PDB entry 6G9R | X-ray diffraction, 2.70 A resolution | chains A and P of the 3 polymer chains in the assembly

[Chain A]
Protein: H-2 class I histocompatibility antigen, D-B alpha chain
From: Mus musculus
Reference sequence: P01899 (HA11_MOUSE); residues 1-276 here correspond to UniProt positions 25-300 (UniProt number = residue number + 24)
Amino-acid sequence (276 residues; row label = number of the first residue in the row):
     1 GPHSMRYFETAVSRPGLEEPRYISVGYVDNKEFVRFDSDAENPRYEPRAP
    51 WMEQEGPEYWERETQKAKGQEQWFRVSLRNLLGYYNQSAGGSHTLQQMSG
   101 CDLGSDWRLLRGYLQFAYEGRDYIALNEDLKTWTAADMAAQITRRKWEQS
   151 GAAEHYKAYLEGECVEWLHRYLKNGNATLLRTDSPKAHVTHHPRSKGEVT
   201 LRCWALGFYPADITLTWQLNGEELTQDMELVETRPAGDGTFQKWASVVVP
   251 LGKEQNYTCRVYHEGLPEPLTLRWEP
Disulfides: Cys101-Cys164, Cys203-Cys259

[Chain P]
Protein: Dopamine beta-hydroxylase
Notes: EC 1.14.17.1
Reference sequence: Q64237 (DOPO_MOUSE); residues 1-9 here correspond to UniProt positions 557-565 (UniProt number = residue number + 556)
Amino-acid sequence (9 residues; each row starts with the number of its first residue):
     1 KAPYDYAPI
Differences from the reference sequence: engineered mutation Pro3 (Leu559 in Q64237)

[Chain A / chain P interface]
Residue-residue contacts (49):
  Tyr7(A) - Lys1(P)  hydrogen bond (side chain-backbone)
  Tyr7(A) - Ala2(P)  hydrogen bond (side chain-backbone)
  Tyr7(A) - Pro3(P)
  Glu9(A) - Pro3(P)
  Tyr45(A) - Ala2(P)
  Tyr59(A) - Lys1(P)
  Arg62(A) - Lys1(P)
  Glu63(A) - Lys1(P)  salt bridge
  Glu63(A) - Ala2(P)  hydrogen bond (side chain-backbone)
  Lys66(A) - Lys1(P)
  Lys66(A) - Ala2(P)  hydrogen bond (side chain-backbone)
  Lys66(A) - Pro3(P)
  Gln70(A) - Pro3(P)
  Gln70(A) - Tyr4(P)
  Gln70(A) - Asp5(P)  hydrogen bond (side chain-backbone)
  Trp73(A) - Asp5(P)
  Trp73(A) - Tyr6(P)  hydrogen bond (side chain-backbone)
  Trp73(A) - Ala7(P)  hydrogen bond (side chain-backbone)
  Trp73(A) - Pro8(P)
  Trp73(A) - Ile9(P)  hydrophobic
  Val76(A) - Pro8(P)  hydrophobic
  Ser77(A) - Pro8(P)
  Ser77(A) - Ile9(P)  hydrogen bond (side chain-backbone)
  Asn80(A) - Ile9(P)  hydrogen bond (side chain-backbone)
  Leu81(A) - Ile9(P)  hydrophobic
  Tyr84(A) - Ile9(P)  hydrogen bond (side chain-backbone)
  Leu95(A) - Ile9(P)  hydrophobic
  Gln97(A) - Asp5(P)  hydrogen bond
  Ser99(A) - Pro3(P)
  Tyr123(A) - Ile9(P)  hydrophobic
  Thr143(A) - Ile9(P)  hydrogen bond (side chain-backbone)
  Lys146(A) - Pro8(P)
  Lys146(A) - Ile9(P)  hydrogen bond (side chain-backbone)
  Trp147(A) - Ala7(P)
  Trp147(A) - Pro8(P)  hydrogen bond (side chain-backbone)
  Trp147(A) - Ile9(P)  hydrophobic
  Ser150(A) - Tyr6(P)  hydrogen bond (backbone-side chain)
  Ala152(A) - Tyr6(P)  hydrophobic
  His155(A) - Tyr4(P)  hydrogen bond (side chain-backbone)
  His155(A) - Asp5(P)
  His155(A) - Tyr6(P)
  Tyr156(A) - Asp5(P)
  Tyr156(A) - Tyr6(P)  hydrogen bond (side chain-backbone)
  Tyr159(A) - Lys1(P)  hydrogen bond (side chain-backbone)
  Tyr159(A) - Ala2(P)
  Tyr159(A) - Pro3(P)  hydrophobic
  Glu163(A) - Lys1(P)
  Trp167(A) - Lys1(P)
  Tyr171(A) - Lys1(P)  hydrogen bond (side chain-backbone)
Also at the interface, not in a pair above, chain A (33 interface residues in all): Met5, Phe74, Phe116, Gly151

[In short]
33 residues of chain A and 9 residues of chain P are in contact, with 19 hydrogen bonds and 1 salt bridge.
Polar pairs include Glu63(A)-Lys1(P), Tyr7(A)-Lys1(P) and Tyr7(A)-Ala2(P).
Chain A is H-2 class I histocompatibility antigen, D-B alpha chain (Mus musculus) and chain P is Dopamine
beta-hydroxylase; the structure, Murine class I major histocompatibility complex H-2 Db in complex with
self-antigen derived from dopamine monooxygenase, was determined by X-ray diffraction.
